PDB entry 9P4W | electron microscopy, 2.29 A resolution | chains A and H of the 12 polymer chains in the assembly

== Chain A ==
Protein: Fatty acid synthase subunit beta
Organism: Saccharomyces cerevisiae
Notes: EC 2.3.1.86, 4.2.1.59, 1.3.1.9, 2.3.1.38, 2.3.1.39, 3.1.2.14
UniProtKB: P07149 (FAS1_YEAST); residue numbers follow UniProt; this construct covers 1-2051
Sequence (2051 residues; row label = number of the first residue in the row):
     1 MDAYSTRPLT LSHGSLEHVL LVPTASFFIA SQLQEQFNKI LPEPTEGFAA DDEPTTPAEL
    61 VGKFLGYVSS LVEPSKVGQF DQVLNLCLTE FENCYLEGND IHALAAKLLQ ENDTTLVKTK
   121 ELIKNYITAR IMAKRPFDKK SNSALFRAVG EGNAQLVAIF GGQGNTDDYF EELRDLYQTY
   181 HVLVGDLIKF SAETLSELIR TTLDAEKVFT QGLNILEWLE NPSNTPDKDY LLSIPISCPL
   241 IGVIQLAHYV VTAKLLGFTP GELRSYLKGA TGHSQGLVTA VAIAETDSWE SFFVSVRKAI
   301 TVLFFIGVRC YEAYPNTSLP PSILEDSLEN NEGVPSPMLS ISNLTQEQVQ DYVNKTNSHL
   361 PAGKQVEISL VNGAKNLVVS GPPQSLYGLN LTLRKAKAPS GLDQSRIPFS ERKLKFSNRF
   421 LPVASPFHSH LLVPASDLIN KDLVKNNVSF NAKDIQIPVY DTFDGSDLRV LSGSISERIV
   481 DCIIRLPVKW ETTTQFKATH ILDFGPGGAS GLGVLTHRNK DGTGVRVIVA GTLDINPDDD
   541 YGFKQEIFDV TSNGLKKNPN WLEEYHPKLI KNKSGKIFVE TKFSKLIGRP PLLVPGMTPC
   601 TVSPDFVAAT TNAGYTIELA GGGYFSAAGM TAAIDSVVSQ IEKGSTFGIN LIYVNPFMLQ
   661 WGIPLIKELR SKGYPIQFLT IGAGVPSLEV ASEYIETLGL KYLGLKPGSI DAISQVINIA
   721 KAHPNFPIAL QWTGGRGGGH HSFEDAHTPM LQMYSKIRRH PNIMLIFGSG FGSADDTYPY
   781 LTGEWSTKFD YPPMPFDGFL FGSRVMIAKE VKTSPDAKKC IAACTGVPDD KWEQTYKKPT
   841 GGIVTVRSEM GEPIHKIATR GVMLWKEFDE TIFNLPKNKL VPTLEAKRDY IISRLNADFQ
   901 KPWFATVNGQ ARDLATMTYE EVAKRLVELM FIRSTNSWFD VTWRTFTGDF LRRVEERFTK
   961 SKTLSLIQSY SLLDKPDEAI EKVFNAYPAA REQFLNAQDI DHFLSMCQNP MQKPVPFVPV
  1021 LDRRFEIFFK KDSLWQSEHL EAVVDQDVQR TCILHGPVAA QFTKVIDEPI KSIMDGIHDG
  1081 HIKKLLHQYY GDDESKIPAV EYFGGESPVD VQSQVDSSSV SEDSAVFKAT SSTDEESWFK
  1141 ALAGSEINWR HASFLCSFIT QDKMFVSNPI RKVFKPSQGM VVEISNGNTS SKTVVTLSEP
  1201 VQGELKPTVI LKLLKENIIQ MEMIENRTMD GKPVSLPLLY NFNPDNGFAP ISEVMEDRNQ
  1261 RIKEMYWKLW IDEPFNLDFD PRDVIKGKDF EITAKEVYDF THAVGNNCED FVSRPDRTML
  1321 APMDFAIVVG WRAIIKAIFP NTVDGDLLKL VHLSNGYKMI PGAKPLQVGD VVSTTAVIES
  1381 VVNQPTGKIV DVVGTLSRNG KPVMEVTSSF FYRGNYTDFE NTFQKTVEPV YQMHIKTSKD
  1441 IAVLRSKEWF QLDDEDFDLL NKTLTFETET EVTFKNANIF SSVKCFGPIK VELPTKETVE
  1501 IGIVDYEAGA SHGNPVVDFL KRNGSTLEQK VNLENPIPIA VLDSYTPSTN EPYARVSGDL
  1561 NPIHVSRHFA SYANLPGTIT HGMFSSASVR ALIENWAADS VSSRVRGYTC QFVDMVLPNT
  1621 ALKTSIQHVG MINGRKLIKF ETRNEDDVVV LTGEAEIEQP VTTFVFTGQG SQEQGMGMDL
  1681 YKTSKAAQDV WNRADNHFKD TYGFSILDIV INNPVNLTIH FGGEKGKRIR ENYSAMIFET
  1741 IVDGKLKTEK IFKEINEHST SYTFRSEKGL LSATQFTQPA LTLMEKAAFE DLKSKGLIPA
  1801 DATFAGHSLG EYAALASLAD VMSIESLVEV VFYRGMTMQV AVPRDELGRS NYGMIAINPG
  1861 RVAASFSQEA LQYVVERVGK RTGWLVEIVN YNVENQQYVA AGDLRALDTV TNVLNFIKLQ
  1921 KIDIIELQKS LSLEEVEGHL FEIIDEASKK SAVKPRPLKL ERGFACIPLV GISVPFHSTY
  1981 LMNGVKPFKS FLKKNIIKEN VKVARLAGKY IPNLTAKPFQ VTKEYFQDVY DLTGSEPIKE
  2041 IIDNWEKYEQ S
Not modelled in the structure: 1-4, 1110-1122, 1741-1747, 1923-1933, 2051
UniProt features mapped onto this chain:
  - active site: Ser274 (For acetyltransferase activity), Ser1808 (For malonyltransferase activity)
  - modified residue: Met1 (N-acetylmethionine), Thr733 (Phosphothreonine), Ser1121 (Phosphoserine)
  - cross-link: Lys1364 (Glycyl lysine isopeptide (Lys-Gly) (interchain with G-Cter in ubiquitin))
Ligand contacts: FMN (flavin mononucleotide): Pro595, Gly596, Met597, Thr598, Pro599, Cys600, Asn650, Ile652, Gly682, Ala683, Lys706, Thr733, Arg736, Gly737, Gly738, Gly739, Ser769, Gly770, Leu800, Phe801, Gly802, Ser803, Met806, Leu1054, His1055, Ala1059

== Chain H ==
Protein: Fatty acid synthase subunit alpha
Organism: Saccharomyces cerevisiae
Notes: EC 2.3.1.86, 1.1.1.100, 2.3.1.41
UniProtKB: P19097 (FAS2_YEAST); residue numbers follow UniProt; this construct covers 1-1887
Sequence (1887 residues; numbered 1 to 1887; the number before each row is that of its first residue):
     1 MKPEVEQELA HILLTELLAY QFASPVRWIE TQDVFLKDFN TERVVEIGPS PTLAGMAQRT
    61 LKNKYESYDA ALSLHREILC YSKDAKEIYY TPDPSELAAK EEPAKEEAPA PTPAASAPAP
   121 AAAAPAPVAA AAPAAAAAEI ADEPVKASLL LHVLVAHKLK KSLDSIPMSK TIKDLVGGKS
   181 TVQNEILGDL GKEFGTTPEK PEETPLEELA ETFQDTFSGA LGKQSSSLLS RLISSKMPGG
   241 FTITVARKYL QTRWGLPSGR QDGVLLVALS NEPAARLGSE ADAKAFLDSM AQKYASIVGV
   301 DLSSAASASG AAGAGAAAGA AMIDAGALEE ITKDHKVLAR QQLQVLARYL KMDLDNGERK
   361 FLKEKDTVAE LQAQLDYLNA ELGEFFVNGV ATSFSRKKAR TFDSSWNWAK QSLLSLYFEI
   421 IHGVLKNVDR EVVSEAINIM NRSNDALIKF MEYHISNTDE TKGENYQLVK TLGEQLIENC
   481 KQVLDVDPVY KDVAKPTGPK TAIDKNGNIT YSEEPREKVR KLSQYVQEMA LGGPITKESQ
   541 PTIEEDLTRV YKAISAQADK QDISSSTRVE FEKLYSDLMK FLESSKEIDP SQTTQLAGMD
   601 VEDALDKDST KEVASLPNKS TISKTVSSTI PRETIPFLHL RKKTPAGDWK YDRQLSSLFL
   661 DGLEKAAFNG VTFKDKYVLI TGAGKGSIGA EVLQGLLQGG AKVVVTTSRF SKQVTDYYQS
   721 IYAKYGAKGS TLIVVPFNQG SKQDVEALIE FIYDTEKNGG LGWDLDAIIP FAAIPEQGIE
   781 LEHIDSKSEF AHRIMLTNIL RMMGCVKKQK SARGIETRPA QVILPMSPNH GTFGGDGMYS
   841 ESKLSLETLF NRWHSESWAN QLTVCGAIIG WTRGTGLMSA NNIIAEGIEK MGVRTFSQKE
   901 MAFNLLGLLT PEVVELCQKS PVMADLNGGL QFVPELKEFT AKLRKELVET SEVRKAVSIE
   961 TALEHKVVNG NSADAAYAQV EIQPRANIQL DFPELKPYKQ VKQIAPAELE GLLDLERVIV
  1021 VTGFAEVGPW GSARTRWEME AFGEFSLEGC VEMAWIMGFI SYHNGNLKGR PYTGWVDSKT
  1081 KEPVDDKDVK AKYETSILEH SGIRLIEPEL FNGYNPEKKE MIQEVIVEED LEPFEASKET
  1141 AEQFKHQHGD KVDIFEIPET GEYSVKLLKG ATLYIPKALR FDRLVAGQIP TGWNAKTYGI
  1201 SDDIISQVDP ITLFVLVSVV EAFIASGITD PYEMYKYVHV SEVGNCSGSG MGGVSALRGM
  1261 FKDRFKDEPV QNDILQESFI NTMSAWVNML LISSSGPIKT PVGACATSVE SVDIGVETIL
  1321 SGKARICIVG GYDDFQEEGS FEFGNMKATS NTLEEFEHGR TPAEMSRPAT TTRNGFMEAQ
  1381 GAGIQIIMQA DLALKMGVPI YGIVAMAATA TDKIGRSVPA PGKGILTTAR EHHSSVKYAS
  1441 PNLNMKYRKR QLVTREAQIK DWVENELEAL KLEAEEIPSE DQNEFLLERT REIHNEAESQ
  1501 LRAAQQQWGN DFYKRDPRIA PLRGALATYG LTIDDLGVAS FHGTSTKAND KNESATINEM
  1561 MKHLGRSEGN PVIGVFQKFL TGHPKGAAGA WMMNGALQIL NSGIIPGNRN ADNVDKILEQ
  1621 FEYVLYPSKT LKTDGVRAVS ITSFGFGQKG GQAIVVHPDY LYGAITEDRY NEYVAKVSAR
  1681 EKSAYKFFHN GMIYNKLFVS KEHAPYTDEL EEDVYLDPLA RVSKDKKSGS LTFNSKNIQS
  1741 KDSYINANTI ETAKMIENMT KEKVSNGGVG VDVELITSIN VENDTFIERN FTPQEIEYCS
  1801 AQPSVQSSFA GTWSAKEAVF KSLGVKSLGG GAALKDIEIV RVNKNAPAVE LHGNAKKAAE
  1861 EAGVTDVKVS ISHDDLQAVA VAVSTKK
Not modelled in the structure: 95-328, 539-602, 621-622, 971-978, 1068, 1436-1438, 1471-1484, 1726, 1745-1887
UniProt features mapped onto this chain:
  - active site (For beta-ketoacyl synthase activity): Cys1305, His1542, His1583
  - binding site (acetyl-CoA): Asp1772 to Glu1774, Tyr1798, Ser1808, Glu1817 to Ser1827, Arg1841 to Lys1844, Ile1871 to His1873
  - binding site (Mg(2+)): Asp1772, Val1773, Glu1774, Ser1872, His1873
  - modified residue: Ser50 (Phosphoserine), Ser180 (O-(pantetheine 4'-phosphoryl)serine), Ser523 (Phosphoserine), Ser958 (Phosphoserine), Ser1440 (Phosphoserine)
  - cross-link: Lys37 (Glycyl lysine isopeptide (Lys-Gly) (interchain with G-Cter in ubiquitin))
  - mutagenesis: Gly1250 (G1250S: Cerulenin-resistance), Val1769 (V1769D: Does not affect oligomerization; when associated with S-1771 and L-1773 or S-1771; L-1773; S-1879 and E-1881), Gly1770 (G1770D: Loss of transferase activity), Val1771 (V1771S: Does not affect oligomerization but lacks transferase activity; when associated with D-1769 and L-1773 or D-1769; L-1773; S-1879 and E-1881), Asp1772 (D1772S: Loss of transferase activity; when associated with S-1774), Val1773 (V1773L: Does not affect oligomerization but lacks transferase activity; when associated with D-1769 and S-1771 or D-1769; S-1771; S-1879 and E-1881), Glu1774 (E1774S: Loss of transferase activity; when associated with S-1772), Arg1841 (R1841A: Loss off transferase activity), Val1879 (V1879S: Does not affect oligomerization but lacks transferase activity; when associated with D-1769; S-1771; L-1773 and E-1881), Val1881 (V1881E: Does not affect oligomerization but lacks transferase activity; when associated with D-1769; S-1771; L-1773 and S-1879)
Ligand contacts: NADPH (NDP; NADPH dihydro-nicotinamide-adenine-dinucleotide phosphate): Gly682, Gly684, Ser687, Ile688, Thr706, Thr707, Ser708, Arg709, Phe737, Asn738, Gln739, Gly740, Phe771, Ala772, Ala773, Ile774, Ile794, Met795, Pro825, Met826, Ser827, Tyr839, Lys843, Ile869, Gly870, Trp871, Thr872, Gly876, Leu877, Met878

== Chain A / chain H interface ==
Pairs across the interface (13):
  Asp326(A) - His75(H)  salt bridge
  Thr356(A) - Ala71(H)
  His359(A) - Ser67(H)  hydrogen bond
  His359(A) - Tyr68(H)
  His359(A) - Ala71(H)
  His359(A) - Leu72(H)
  Leu360(A) - Ala71(H)
  Gln384(A) - Ser73(H)
  Tyr387(A) - Ser73(H)
  Tyr387(A) - His75(H)  hydrogen bond
  Gly388(A) - Ala70(H)
  Leu391(A) - His75(H)
  Thr392(A) - Ala70(H)

== Summary ==
The interface between chain A and chain H involves 9 residues on one side and 7 on the other; the contacts
include 2 hydrogen bonds and 1 salt bridge. Polar pairs include Asp326(A)-His75(H), His359(A)-Ser67(H) and
Tyr387(A)-His75(H). Chain A binds flavin mononucleotide. Chain H binds NADPH.
Chain A is Fatty acid synthase subunit beta and chain H is Fatty acid synthase subunit alpha, both from
Saccharomyces cerevisiae; the structure, Atomic model of wild type S. cerevisiae Fatty Acid Synthase (FAS),
was determined by electron microscopy (same publication as 9D49, 9P4V, 9D47, 9D48 and 9D4A).
